5U3C - chains A and B of the 4 polymer chains in the assembly; structure by electron microscopy, 4.60 A resolution (low resolution: residue-level contacts below are approximate; hydrogen-bond / salt-bridge calls are withheld).

Chain A (and B):
Protein: CTP synthase
Organism: Escherichia coli
Notes: EC 6.3.4.2; chain B of this document is another copy of the same molecule, construct and numbering; everything in this record applies to it too
UniProt: B7MLA1 (PYRG_ECO45); numbering as in UniProt (aligned over 1-545)
Amino-acid sequence (545 residues; numbered 1 to 545; the number before each row is that of its first residue):
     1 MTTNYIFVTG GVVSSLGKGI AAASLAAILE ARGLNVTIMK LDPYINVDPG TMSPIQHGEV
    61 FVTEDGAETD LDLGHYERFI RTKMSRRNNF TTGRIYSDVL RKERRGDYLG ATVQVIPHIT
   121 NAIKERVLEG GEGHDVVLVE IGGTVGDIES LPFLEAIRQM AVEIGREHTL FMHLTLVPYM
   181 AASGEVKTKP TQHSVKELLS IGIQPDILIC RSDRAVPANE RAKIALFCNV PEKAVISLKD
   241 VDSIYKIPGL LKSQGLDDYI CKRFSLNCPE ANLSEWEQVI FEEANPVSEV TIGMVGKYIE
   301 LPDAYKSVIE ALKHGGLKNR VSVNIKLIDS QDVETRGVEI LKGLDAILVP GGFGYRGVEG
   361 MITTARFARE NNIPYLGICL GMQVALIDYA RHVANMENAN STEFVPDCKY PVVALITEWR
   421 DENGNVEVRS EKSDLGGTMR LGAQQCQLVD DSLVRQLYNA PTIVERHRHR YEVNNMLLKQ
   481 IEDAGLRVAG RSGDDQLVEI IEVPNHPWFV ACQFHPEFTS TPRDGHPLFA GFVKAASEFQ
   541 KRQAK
Unresolved in the structure: 428-437, 545
Disulfide bonds: Cys-261/Cys-268
Residues lining bound ligands:
  - ADP (adenosine-5'-diphosphate): Ser-15, Leu-16, Gly-17, Lys-18, Gly-19, Ile-20, Asp-72, Glu-140, Arg-211, Leu-238, Lys-239, Asp-240, Val-241, Ile-247
  - CTP (cytidine-5'-triphosphate), molecule 1: Ser-14, Asp-147, Ile-148, Glu-149
  - CTP, molecule 2: Lys-187, Thr-188, Lys-189, Gln-192, Lys-196, Lys-223, Phe-227
UniProt features mapped onto this chain:
  - active site: Cys-379 (Nucleophile), His-515, Glu-517
  - binding site (CTP): Ser-14, Asp-147 to Glu-149, Lys-187 to Gln-192, Lys-223
  - binding site (UTP): Ser-14, Lys-187 to Gln-192, Lys-223
  - binding site (ATP): Ser-15 to Ile-20, Asp-72, Lys-239 to Val-241
  - binding site (Mg(2+)): Asp-72, Glu-140
  - binding site (L-glutamine): Gly-352, Leu-380 to Gln-383, Glu-403, Arg-470
What the authors report for this chain:
  - conformationally variable residues (helix shift): Ala-218 to Cys-228
  - binding site for CTP: Phe-227
  - mutagenesis - F281C/T335C: decreased catalytic activity

Interface between chain A and chain B:
Residue-residue contacts (46):
  Tyr-44(A) / Thr-112(B)
  Ile-45(A) / Leu-100(B)
  Ile-45(A) / Glu-103(B)
  Ile-45(A) / Val-113(B)
  Asn-46(A) / Glu-103(B)
  Asn-46(A) / Ala-111(B)
  Asn-46(A) / Thr-112(B)
  Asn-46(A) / Val-113(B)
  Val-47(A) / Leu-100(B)
  Val-47(A) / Glu-103(B)
  Asp-48(A) / Glu-103(B)
  Thr-51(A) / Glu-103(B)
  Thr-51(A) / Gly-110(B)
  Met-52(A) / Gly-110(B)
  Met-52(A) / Ala-111(B)
  Met-52(A) / Thr-112(B)
  Ser-53(A) / Gly-110(B)
  Gln-56(A) / Gly-110(B)
  Gln-56(A) / Ala-111(B)
  Gln-56(A) / Thr-112(B)
  His-57(A) / Thr-112(B)
  Tyr-96(A) / Tyr-96(B)
  Leu-100(A) / Ile-45(B)
  Leu-100(A) / Val-47(B)
  Glu-103(A) / Ile-45(B)
  Glu-103(A) / Asn-46(B)
  Glu-103(A) / Val-47(B)
  Glu-103(A) / Thr-51(B)
  Gly-110(A) / Thr-51(B)
  Gly-110(A) / Met-52(B)
  Gly-110(A) / Ser-53(B)
  Gly-110(A) / Gln-56(B)
  Ala-111(A) / Asn-46(B)
  Ala-111(A) / Met-52(B)
  Thr-112(A) / Tyr-44(B)
  Thr-112(A) / Asn-46(B)
  Thr-112(A) / Met-52(B)
  Thr-112(A) / Gln-56(B)
  Thr-112(A) / His-57(B)
  Val-113(A) / Ile-45(B)
  Val-113(A) / Asn-46(B)
  Val-115(A) / Ile-148(B)
  Ile-148(A) / Val-115(B)
  Ile-148(A) / Leu-151(B)
  Leu-151(A) / Ile-148(B)
  Leu-151(A) / Leu-151(B)
Other interface residues (no listed pair), chain A (28 interface residues in all): Gly-93, Ser-97, Val-99, Gln-114, Ile-116, Ile-119, Glu-149, Pro-152
Other interface residues (no listed pair), chain B (26 interface residues in all): Asp-48, Gly-93, Ser-97, Val-99, Gln-114, Ile-119, Pro-152

In short:
28 residues of chain A face 26 of chain B across their interface. Chain A binds CTP and ADP. UniProt lists 3
active-site residues, 11 CTP-binding residues, 8 UTP-binding residues and 10 ATP-binding residues on chain A.
From the paper: a binding site for CTP at Phe-227(A); F281C/T335C of chain A reduce catalytic activity.
Chain A and chain B are both CTP synthase (Escherichia coli); the structure, CryoEM structure of the CTP
synthase filament at 4.6 Angstrom resolution, was determined by electron microscopy together with 5TKV, 5U03,
5U05 and 5U6R from the same study.
